Entry 1UA1 (X-ray diffraction, 2.00 A resolution); this record covers chains B and A of the 3 polymer chains in the assembly.

# Chain B
Molecule: DNA primer strand
Sequence (11 nucleotides; each row starts with the number of its first residue):
     6 AGGGATGGTG C

# Chain A
Name: DNA polymerase I
Source organism: Geobacillus stearothermophilus
Notes: EC 2.7.7.7; fragment: analogous to the E. coli klenow fragment
UniProtKB: P52026 (DPO1_BACST); residues 304-876 here = UniProt positions 304-876
Chain sequence (580 residues; numbered 297 to 876; the number before each row is that of its first residue):
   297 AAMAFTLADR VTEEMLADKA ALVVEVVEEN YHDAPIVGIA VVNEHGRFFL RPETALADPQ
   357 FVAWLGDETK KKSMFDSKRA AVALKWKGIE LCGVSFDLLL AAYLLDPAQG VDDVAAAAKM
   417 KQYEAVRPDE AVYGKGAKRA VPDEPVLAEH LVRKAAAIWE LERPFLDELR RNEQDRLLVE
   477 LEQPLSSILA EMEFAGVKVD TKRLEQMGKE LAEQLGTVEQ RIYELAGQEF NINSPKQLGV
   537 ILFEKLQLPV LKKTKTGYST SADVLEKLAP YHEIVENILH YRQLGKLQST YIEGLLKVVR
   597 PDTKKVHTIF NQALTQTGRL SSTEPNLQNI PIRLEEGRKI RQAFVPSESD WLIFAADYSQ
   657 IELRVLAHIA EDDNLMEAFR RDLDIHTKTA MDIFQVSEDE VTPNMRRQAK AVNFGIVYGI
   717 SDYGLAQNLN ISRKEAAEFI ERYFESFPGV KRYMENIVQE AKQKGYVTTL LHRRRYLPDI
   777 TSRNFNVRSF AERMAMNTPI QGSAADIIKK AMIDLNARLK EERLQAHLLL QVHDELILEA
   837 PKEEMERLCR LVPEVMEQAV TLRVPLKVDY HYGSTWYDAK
Small-molecule neighbours: 2-aminofluorene (AF): Gly715, Ile716, Ser717, Gly720, Gln723, Asn724
From the paper describing this entry:
  - conformationally variable residues (loop rearrangement): Tyr714

# Chain B / chain A interface
Pairs across the interface (34):
  DA6(B) with Ala433(A), phosphate contact
  DG7(B) with Gly432(A), phosphate contact; Ala433(A), hydrogen bond to the phosphate
  DA10(B) with Lys551(A), phosphate contact; Thr552(A), hydrogen bond to the phosphate
  DT11(B) with Thr550(A), hydrogen bond to the phosphate; Lys551(A), hydrogen bond to the phosphate; Thr552(A), hydrogen bond to the phosphate
  DG12(B) with Ser555(A), phosphate contact; Thr556(A), hydrogen bond to the phosphate; Ser557(A), phosphate contact; Arg578(A), hydrogen bond to the phosphate; Lys582(A), base contact
  DG13(B) with Ser557(A), phosphate contact; Ala558(A), hydrogen bond to the phosphate; Arg578(A), salt bridge to the phosphate; Lys582(A), hydrogen bond to the base
  DT14(B) with Lys582(A), sugar contact; Tyr587(A), sugar contact; Asn625(A), hydrogen bond to the base; Pro627(A), phosphate contact
  DG15(B) with Arg615(A), base contact; Gln624(A), sugar contact; Asn625(A), sugar contact; Ile626(A), sugar contact; Pro627(A), phosphate contact; Ile628(A), hydrogen bond to the phosphate; Arg629(A), salt bridge to the phosphate
  DC16(B) with Arg615(A), hydrogen bond to the base; Ile628(A), phosphate contact; Tyr714(A), hydrogen bond to the base; Val828(A), sugar contact; His829(A), sugar contact; Asp830(A), phosphate contact
Also at the interface, not in a pair above, chain B (10 interface residues in all): DG8
Also at the interface, not in a pair above, chain A (29 interface residues in all): Lys431, Lys434, Pro531, Tyr554, Gln579, Phe710

# In short
The interface between chain B and chain A involves 10 residues on one side and 29 on the other; the contacts
include 13 hydrogen bonds and 2 salt bridges. Polar pairs include DG13(B)-Lys582(A), DT14(B)-Asn625(A) and
DC16(B)-Arg615(A). Chain A binds 2-aminofluorene. The paper reports conformational variability at Tyr714(A).
Chain B is DNA primer strand and chain A is DNA polymerase I (Geobacillus stearothermophilus); the structure,
Structure of aminofluorene adduct paired opposite cytosine at the polymerase active site, was determined by
X-ray diffraction, deposited together with 1UA0.
